Entry 5X0F (X-ray diffraction, 1.76 A resolution); this record covers chain A.

[Chain A]
Name: Free serine kinase
From: Thermococcus kodakarensis KOD1
UniProt: Q5JD03 (Q5JD03_THEKO); residues 1-242 here = UniProt positions 1-242
Chain sequence (242 residues; each row starts with the number of its first residue):
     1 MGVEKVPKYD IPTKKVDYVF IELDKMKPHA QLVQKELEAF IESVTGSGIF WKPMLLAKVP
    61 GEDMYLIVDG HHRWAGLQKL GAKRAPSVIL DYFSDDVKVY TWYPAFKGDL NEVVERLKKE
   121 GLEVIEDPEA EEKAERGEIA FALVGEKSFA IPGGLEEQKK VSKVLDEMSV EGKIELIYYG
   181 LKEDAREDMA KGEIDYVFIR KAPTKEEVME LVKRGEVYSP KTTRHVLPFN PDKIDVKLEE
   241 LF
Disordered / not traced: 1
Sequence notes: engineered mutation Ala30 (Glu in Q5JD03)
Curated features (UniProtKB/Swiss-Prot):
  - binding site (ADP): Ser43, Ile49, Trp51, Lys52, Asp69, Gly70, His71, His72, Arg73
  - binding site (O-phospho-L-serine): Val68, Gly70, His71, His72, Trp102, Lys221, Thr223, His225
  - binding site (Mg(2+)): Asp69
  - mutagenesis: Glu4 (E4A: Strong decrease in activity), Glu36 (E36A: Decrease in activity), Asp69 (D69A: Loss of activity)
Small-molecule neighbours: adenosine monophosphate (AMP): Phe40, Ser43, Val44, Ser47, Ile49, Phe50, Trp51, Lys52, Asp69, Gly70, His71, His72, Arg73

[Summary]
Bound to chain A: adenosine monophosphate. UniProt lists 9 ADP-binding residues, 8 O-phospho-L-serine-binding
residues, Mg2+-binding residue Asp69 and 3 mutagenesis sites.
Chain A is Free serine kinase (Thermococcus kodakarensis KOD1); the structure, Free serine kinase (E30A
mutant) in complex with AMP, was determined by X-ray diffraction (same publication as 5X0B, 5X0E, 5X0G, 5X0J
and 5X0K).
